PDB entry 6XCO | X-ray diffraction, 2.90 A resolution | chains B and E of the 4 polymer chains in the assembly

# Chain B
Protein: Hybrid Insulin Peptide, MHC class II HLA-DQ-beta-1 fusion
Organism: Homo sapiens
Reference sequence: O19707 (O19707_HUMAN); residues 43-234 here correspond to UniProt positions 1-192 (UniProt number = residue number - 42)
Chain sequence (230 residues; numbered -2 to 242; 15 numbers in that range are skipped by the numbering (no residue carries them; nothing is unmodelled there); the number before each row is that of its first residue; numbers below 1 keep their minus sign (Gly-2 is residue -2)):
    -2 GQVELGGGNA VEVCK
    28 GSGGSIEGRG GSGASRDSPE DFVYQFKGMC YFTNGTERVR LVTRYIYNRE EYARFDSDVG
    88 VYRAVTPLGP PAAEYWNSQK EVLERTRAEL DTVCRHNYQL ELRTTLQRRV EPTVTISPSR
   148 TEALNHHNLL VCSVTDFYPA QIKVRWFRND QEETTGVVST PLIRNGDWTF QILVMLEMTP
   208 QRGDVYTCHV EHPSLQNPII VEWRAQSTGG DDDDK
Unresolved in the structure: 28-42, 147-155, 232-242
Differences from the reference sequence: linker (28-42); expression tag (235-242)
Cystine bridges: Cys57-Cys121, Cys159-Cys215
Glycans and other covalent adducts: N-acetylglucosamine (NAG) linked to Asn61

# Chain E
Protein: T-CELL-RECEPTOR, A1.9-beta chain
Organism: Homo sapiens
Chain sequence (240 residues; each row starts with the number of its first residue; note: 13 numbers in that range are skipped by the numbering (no residue carries them; nothing is unmodelled there)):
     2 MGVTQTPRYL IKTRGQQVTL SCSPISGH
    37 RSVSWYQQTP GQGLQFLFEY FS
    63 ETQRNKGNFP
    74 GRFSGRQF
    83 SNSRSEMNVS TLELGDSALY LCASSLERDG YTFGSGTRLT VVEDLNKVFP PEVAVFEPSE
   143 AEISHTQKAT LVCLATGFFP DHVELSWWVN GKEVHSGVCT DPQPLKEQPA LNDSRYALSS
   203 RLRVSATFWQ NPRNHFRCQV QFYGLSENDE WTQDRAKPVT QIVSAEAWGR AD
Unresolved in the structure: 2, 254
Cystine bridges: Cys23-Cys104, Cys155-Cys220

# Chain B / chain E interface
Pairs across the interface - 15 pairs, chain B then chain E:
  Gly5(B) with Arg110(E)
  Asn6(B) with Glu109(E); Arg110(E)
  Val8(B) with Phe57(E), hydrophobic
  Glu9(B) with Arg37(E), hydrogen bond (backbone-side chain)
  Val10(B) with Arg37(E)
  Cys11(B) with Arg37(E), hydrogen bond (backbone-side chain)
  Lys12(B) with Gly28(E); Arg37(E)
  Tyr102(B) with Arg37(E), hydrogen bond; Leu108(E)
  Gln106(B) with Leu108(E)
  Glu108(B) with Asp111(E)
  Val109(B) with Leu108(E), hydrophobic
  Arg112(B) with Asp111(E), salt bridge
Also at the interface, not in a pair above, chain E (8 interface residues in all): Ser27
The authors on this interface:
  - residue pairs: Arg110(E)-Gly5(B)

# Summary
The interface between chain B and chain E involves 12 residues on one side and 8 on the other; the contacts
include 3 hydrogen bonds and 1 salt bridge. Among the polar pairs are Arg112(B)-Asp111(E), Glu9(B)-Arg37(E)
and Cys11(B)-Arg37(E). The paper describes a contact between Arg110(E) and Gly5(B).
Here chain B is Hybrid Insulin Peptide, MHC class II HLA-DQ-beta-1 fusion and chain E is T-CELL-RECEPTOR,
A1.9-beta chain, both from Homo sapiens. Entry 6XCO (Immune receptor complex) was determined by X-ray
diffraction together with 6XC9 and 6XCP from the same study.
